Entry 6Z6S (X-ray diffraction, 3.15 A resolution); this record covers chains DDD and GGG.

# Chain DDD
Molecule: Adenylyltransferase and sulfurtransferase uba4
Organism: Chaetomium thermophilum var. thermophilum DSM 1495
Notes: EC 2.7.7.80, 2.8.1.11
UniProt: G0SC54 (G0SC54_CHATD); residues 4-303 here = UniProt positions 4-303
Amino-acid sequence (301 residues; row label = number of the first residue in the row):
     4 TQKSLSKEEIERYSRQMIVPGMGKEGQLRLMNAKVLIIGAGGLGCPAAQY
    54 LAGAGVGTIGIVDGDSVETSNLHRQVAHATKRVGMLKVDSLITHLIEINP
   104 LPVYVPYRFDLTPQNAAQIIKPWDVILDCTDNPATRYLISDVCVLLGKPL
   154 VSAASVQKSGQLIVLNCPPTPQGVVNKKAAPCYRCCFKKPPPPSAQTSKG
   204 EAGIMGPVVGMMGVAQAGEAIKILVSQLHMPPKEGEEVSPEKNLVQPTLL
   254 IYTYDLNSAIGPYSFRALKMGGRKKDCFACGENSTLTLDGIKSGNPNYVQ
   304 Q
Not modelled in the structure: 72-86, 237
Differences from the reference sequence: engineered mutation K202 (Cys in G0SC54); expression tag (304)
What the authors report for this chain:
  - mutagenesis - R18A, R77A, D134A, R269A, K272A: decreased catalytic activity
  - mutagenesis - M273A, Y301A: unchanged catalytic activity
  - mutagenesis - R18A/R77A, D134A/Q164A: decreased binding to Ubiquitin-related modifier 1 (chain GGG)
  - mutagenesis - C202K: unchanged binding to Ubiquitin-related modifier 1 (chain GGG)
  - post-translational modification sites: K161, K191, K192

# Chain GGG
Molecule: Ubiquitin-related modifier 1
Organism: Chaetomium thermophilum var. thermophilum DSM 1495
UniProt: G0SE11 (G0SE11_CHATD); residues 11-111 here correspond to UniProt positions 10-110 (UniProt number = residue number - 1)
Amino-acid sequence (101 residues; row label = number of the first residue in the row):
    11 IPITVDFSGGLEMLFDNQRRHSISLPAKDTEGKPVTIAFLIDYICKKLMK
    61 DPRTDLFVLDNHIRPGILVLINDADWELEGEEAYEIQPNDNILFVSTLHG
   111 G
Not modelled in the structure: 63
Curated features (UniProtKB/Swiss-Prot):
  - modified residue: G111 (1-thioglycine)
  - cross-link: G111 (Glycyl lysine isopeptide (Gly-Lys) (interchain with K-? in acceptor proteins))
What the authors report for this chain:
  - mutagenesis - G111C: abolished catalytic activity (ATP hydrolysis)

# Chain DDD / chain GGG interface
Pairs across the interface - 40 pairs, chain DDD then chain GGG:
  G44(DDD) - G111(GGG)
  L46(DDD) - G111(GGG)
  C132(DDD) - G111(GGG)
  D134(DDD) - H109(GGG)
  D134(DDD) - G110(GGG)
  D134(DDD) - G111(GGG)
  N135(DDD) - H109(GGG)
  P136(DDD) - H109(GGG)
  R139(DDD) - G110(GGG)  hydrogen bond (side chain-backbone)
  R139(DDD) - G111(GGG)
  A157(DDD) - L108(GGG)
  A157(DDD) - G110(GGG)
  S158(DDD) - G110(GGG)  hydrogen bond (backbone-backbone)
  S158(DDD) - G111(GGG)  hydrogen bond (backbone-backbone)
  V159(DDD) - L108(GGG)  hydrophobic
  V159(DDD) - G110(GGG)
  Q160(DDD) - M23(GGG)
  K161(DDD) - M23(GGG)
  S162(DDD) - G19(GGG)
  S162(DDD) - G20(GGG)
  S162(DDD) - L108(GGG)
  Q164(DDD) - L108(GGG)  hydrogen bond (side chain-backbone)
  Y186(DDD) - H109(GGG)  hydrogen bond
  F190(DDD) - T107(GGG)
  P193(DDD) - P75(GGG)
  P193(DDD) - G76(GGG)
  P193(DDD) - H109(GGG)
  P194(DDD) - H109(GGG)
  P195(DDD) - G76(GGG)
  K202(DDD) - G111(GGG)  hydrogen bond (side chain-backbone)
  I254(DDD) - V105(GGG)  hydrophobic
  T256(DDD) - S18(GGG)
  T256(DDD) - E22(GGG)
  D258(DDD) - R29(GGG)  salt bridge
  Y266(DDD) - R30(GGG)
  R269(DDD) - D83(GGG)  salt bridge
  R269(DDD) - L103(GGG)
  L271(DDD) - L80(GGG)  hydrophobic
  L271(DDD) - D83(GGG)
  K277(DDD) - E87(GGG)  salt bridge
Other interface residues (no listed pair), chain DDD (32 interface residues in all): G45, Y140, G163, L252, M273
Other interface residues (no listed pair), chain GGG (23 interface residues in all): D16, L78, N101, S106

# Summary
Chain DDD and chain GGG form an interface of 32 and 23 residues respectively; the contacts include 6 hydrogen
bonds and 3 salt bridges. Among the polar pairs are D258(DDD)-R29(GGG), R269(DDD)-D83(GGG) and
K277(DDD)-E87(GGG). The paper reports that R18A, R77A and D134A of chain DDD, among others, reduce catalytic
activity; modification sites K161(DDD), K191(DDD) and K192(DDD); 11 substitutions were tested in all.
Here chain DDD is Adenylyltransferase and sulfurtransferase uba4 and chain GGG is Ubiquitin-related modifier
1, both from Chaetomium thermophilum var. thermophilum DSM 1495. Entry 6Z6S (Crystal structure of Uba4-Urm1
from Chaetomium thermophilum) was determined by X-ray diffraction, deposited together with 6YUB and 6YUC.
